5UAW - chains C and D of the 5 polymer chains in the assembly; structure by X-ray diffraction, 1.85 A resolution.

# Chain C (and D)
Molecule: Pyrroline-5-carboxylate reductase 1, mitochondrial
Source organism: Homo sapiens
Notes: EC 1.5.1.2; chain D of this document is another copy of the same molecule, construct and numbering; everything in this record applies to it too
Reference sequence: P32322 (P5CR1_HUMAN); numbering as in UniProt (aligned over 1-300)
Chain sequence (322 residues; numbered -21 to 300; the number before each row is that of its first residue; numbers below 1 keep their minus sign (Met-21 is residue -21)):
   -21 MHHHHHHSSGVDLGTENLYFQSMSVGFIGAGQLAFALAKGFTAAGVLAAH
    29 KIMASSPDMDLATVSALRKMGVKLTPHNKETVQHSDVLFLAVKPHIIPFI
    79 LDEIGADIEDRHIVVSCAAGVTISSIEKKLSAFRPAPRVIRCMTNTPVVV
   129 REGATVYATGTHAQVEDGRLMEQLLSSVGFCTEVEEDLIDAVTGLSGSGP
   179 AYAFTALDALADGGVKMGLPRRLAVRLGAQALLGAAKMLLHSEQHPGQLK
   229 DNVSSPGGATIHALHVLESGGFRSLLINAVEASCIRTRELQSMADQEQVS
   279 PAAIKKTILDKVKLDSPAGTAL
Not modelled in the structure: -21 to 0, 275-300 (chain D: -21 to -3, 276-300)
Differences from the reference sequence: initiating methionine (-21); expression tag (-20 to 0)
Swiss-Prot annotation at these positions:
  - binding site (NADP(+)): Ile6 to Leu11, Ser34, Asn56, Ala69 to Pro72, Cys95 to Ala97
  - binding site (NADPH): Ala8, Gln10, Leu11, Ser34, Asp36, Asn56, Val70, Lys71, Ala97, Asn230
  - binding site (L-proline): Glu164, Ala237, Thr238
  - modified residue: Ser2 (N-acetylserine), Ser278 (Phosphoserine)
Reported in the primary citation:
  - mutagenesis - T238A (10-fold): decreased catalytic activity on l-P5C
  - catalytic residues: Thr238

# Chain C / chain D interface
Residue-residue contacts (189; chain C residue first):
  Gln10(C) - Asn230(D)
  Thr124(C) - Met216(D)  hydrogen bond
  Thr124(C) - Val231(D)
  Pro125(C) - Gly212(D)
  Pro125(C) - Ala213(D)
  Pro125(C) - Met216(D)
  Val127(C) - Met216(D)  hydrophobic
  Val128(C) - Gly212(D)
  Val128(C) - Lys215(D)  hydrogen bond (backbone-side chain)
  Val128(C) - Met216(D)
  Glu130(C) - Gln208(D)  hydrogen bond
  Glu130(C) - Leu211(D)
  Glu130(C) - Gly212(D)
  Glu130(C) - Lys215(D)
  Gly131(C) - Gln208(D)  hydrogen bond (backbone-side chain)
  Ala132(C) - Leu205(D)  hydrophobic
  Ala132(C) - Gln208(D)
  Phe158(C) - Arg204(D)
  Phe158(C) - Leu205(D)  hydrophobic
  Val162(C) - Leu201(D)  hydrophobic
  Leu166(C) - Gly196(D)
  Leu166(C) - Leu197(D)  hydrophobic
  Ala169(C) - Met195(D)
  Ala169(C) - Leu197(D)  hydrophobic
  Val170(C) - Leu197(D)  hydrophobic
  Val170(C) - Leu205(D)  hydrophobic
  Thr171(C) - Ala237(D)
  Leu173(C) - Leu188(D)  hydrophobic
  Leu173(C) - Leu197(D)  hydrophobic
  Leu173(C) - Ala202(D)
  Leu173(C) - Leu205(D)  hydrophobic
  Leu173(C) - Gly206(D)
  Ser174(C) - Leu205(D)
  Ser174(C) - Ala209(D)
  Ser176(C) - Thr238(D)  hydrogen bond
  Pro178(C) - Ala213(D)  hydrophobic
  Ala179(C) - Val231(D)  hydrophobic
  Ala179(C) - Thr238(D)
  Ala179(C) - Leu242(D)
  Tyr180(C) - Leu188(D)  hydrophobic
  Tyr180(C) - Ala241(D)
  Tyr180(C) - Leu245(D)  hydrophobic
  Ala181(C) - Leu210(D)  hydrophobic
  Ala181(C) - Ala213(D)  hydrophobic
  Phe182(C) - Ala213(D)
  Phe182(C) - Met216(D)  hydrophobic
  Phe182(C) - Pro224(D)
  Phe182(C) - Leu227(D)
  Phe182(C) - Lys228(D)
  Thr183(C) - Leu242(D)
  Thr183(C) - Phe250(D)
  Thr183(C) - Arg251(D)
  Ala184(C) - Phe250(D)
  Ala184(C) - Leu254(D)  hydrophobic
  Leu185(C) - Leu217(D)  hydrophobic
  Asp186(C) - His223(D)  salt bridge
  Asp186(C) - Pro224(D)
  Asp186(C) - Arg251(D)  salt bridge
  Ala187(C) - Arg251(D)
  Ala187(C) - Ile255(D)
  Leu188(C) - Leu173(D)
  Leu188(C) - Tyr180(D)  hydrophobic
  Leu188(C) - Leu254(D)  hydrophobic
  Leu188(C) - Val258(D)  hydrophobic
  Asp190(C) - Ile255(D)
  Gly191(C) - Ile255(D)
  Gly191(C) - Val258(D)
  Gly192(C) - Val258(D)
  Lys194(C) - Glu259(D)  salt bridge
  Met195(C) - Ala169(D)
  Met195(C) - Glu259(D)
  Met195(C) - Cys262(D)  hydrophobic
  Met195(C) - Arg266(D)
  Gly196(C) - Leu166(D)
  Leu197(C) - Leu166(D)
  Leu197(C) - Ala169(D)  hydrophobic
  Leu197(C) - Val170(D)  hydrophobic
  Leu197(C) - Leu173(D)  hydrophobic
  Leu201(C) - Val162(D)  hydrophobic
  Ala202(C) - Leu173(D)
  Arg204(C) - Phe158(D)
  Arg204(C) - Leu218(D)
  Leu205(C) - Ala132(D)  hydrophobic
  Leu205(C) - Phe158(D)  hydrophobic
  Leu205(C) - Val170(D)  hydrophobic
  Leu205(C) - Leu173(D)  hydrophobic
  Leu205(C) - Ser174(D)
  Gly206(C) - Leu173(D)
  Ala207(C) - Ala214(D)
  Ala207(C) - Leu218(D)  hydrophobic
  Gln208(C) - Glu130(D)  hydrogen bond
  Gln208(C) - Gly131(D)
  Gln208(C) - Ala132(D)
  Gln208(C) - Phe158(D)
  Gln208(C) - Leu218(D)
  Ala209(C) - Ser174(D)
  Leu210(C) - Ala181(D)  hydrophobic
  Leu210(C) - Leu210(D)  hydrophobic
  Leu211(C) - Glu130(D)
  Leu211(C) - Ala214(D)
  Leu211(C) - Lys215(D)
  Leu211(C) - Leu218(D)  hydrophobic
  Gly212(C) - Pro125(D)
  Gly212(C) - Glu130(D)
  Ala213(C) - Pro125(D)
  Ala213(C) - Pro178(D)  hydrophobic
  Ala213(C) - Ala181(D)  hydrophobic
  Ala213(C) - Phe182(D)
  Ala214(C) - Ala207(D)
  Ala214(C) - Leu211(D)
  Lys215(C) - Val128(D)  hydrogen bond (side chain-backbone)
  Lys215(C) - Glu130(D)
  Lys215(C) - Leu211(D)
  Met216(C) - Thr124(D)  hydrogen bond
  Met216(C) - Pro125(D)
  Met216(C) - Val127(D)  hydrophobic
  Met216(C) - Val128(D)  hydrophobic
  Met216(C) - Phe182(D)  hydrophobic
  Leu217(C) - Leu185(D)  hydrophobic
  Leu217(C) - Ala207(D)  hydrophobic
  Leu218(C) - Arg204(D)
  Leu218(C) - Ala207(D)  hydrophobic
  Leu218(C) - Gln208(D)
  Leu218(C) - Leu211(D)  hydrophobic
  His223(C) - Asp186(D)  salt bridge
  Pro224(C) - Phe182(D)
  Leu227(C) - Phe182(D)  hydrophobic
  Lys228(C) - Phe182(D)
  Asn230(C) - Gln10(D)
  Val231(C) - Thr124(D)
  Val231(C) - Ala179(D)  hydrophobic
  Gly235(C) - Arg264(D)  hydrogen bond (backbone-side chain)
  Gly236(C) - Arg264(D)
  Ala237(C) - Ser261(D)
  Ala237(C) - Arg264(D)
  Ala237(C) - Thr265(D)
  Thr238(C) - Ser176(D)  hydrogen bond
  Thr238(C) - Ala179(D)
  His240(C) - Arg264(D)  hydrogen bond
  Ala241(C) - Tyr180(D)
  Ala241(C) - Ala257(D)
  Ala241(C) - Ser261(D)
  Leu242(C) - Ala179(D)
  Leu242(C) - Thr183(D)
  Val244(C) - Asn256(D)
  Val244(C) - Ala257(D)
  Val244(C) - Ala260(D)  hydrophobic
  Leu245(C) - Tyr180(D)  hydrophobic
  Leu245(C) - Leu253(D)
  Leu245(C) - Ala257(D)  hydrophobic
  Gly248(C) - Leu253(D)
  Phe250(C) - Tyr180(D)
  Phe250(C) - Thr183(D)
  Phe250(C) - Ala184(D)  hydrophobic
  Phe250(C) - Phe250(D)  hydrophobic
  Phe250(C) - Leu253(D)
  Phe250(C) - Leu254(D)  hydrophobic
  Arg251(C) - Thr183(D)
  Arg251(C) - Asp186(D)  salt bridge
  Arg251(C) - Ala187(D)
  Leu253(C) - Leu245(D)
  Leu253(C) - Gly248(D)
  Leu253(C) - Phe250(D)
  Leu253(C) - Leu253(D)  hydrophobic
  Leu254(C) - Ala184(D)  hydrophobic
  Leu254(C) - Leu188(D)  hydrophobic
  Leu254(C) - Phe250(D)  hydrophobic
  Ile255(C) - Ala187(D)
  Ile255(C) - Asp190(D)
  Ile255(C) - Gly191(D)
  Asn256(C) - Val244(D)
  Ala257(C) - Ala241(D)
  Ala257(C) - Val244(D)
  Ala257(C) - Leu245(D)  hydrophobic
  Val258(C) - Leu188(D)  hydrophobic
  Val258(C) - Gly191(D)
  Val258(C) - Gly192(D)
  Glu259(C) - Lys194(D)  salt bridge
  Glu259(C) - Met195(D)
  Ala260(C) - Val244(D)  hydrophobic
  Ser261(C) - Ala237(D)
  Ser261(C) - Ala241(D)
  Cys262(C) - Met195(D)  hydrophobic
  Arg264(C) - Gly235(D)  hydrogen bond (side chain-backbone)
  Arg264(C) - Gly236(D)
  Arg264(C) - Ala237(D)
  Arg264(C) - His240(D)
  Thr265(C) - Ala237(D)
  Arg266(C) - Met195(D)
Other interface residues (no listed pair), chain C (95 interface residues in all): Asn123, Val134, Thr160, Gly175, Gly177, Pro198, Val203, His219, Glu246, Gly249, Ile263, Leu268
Other interface residues (no listed pair), chain D (95 interface residues in all): Asn123, Val134, Thr160, Thr171, Gly175, Gly177, Pro198, Val203, His219, Ser232, Gly249, Ile263, Leu268

# Summary
Chain C and chain D each contribute 95 residues to their interface, with 12 hydrogen bonds and 6 salt bridges.
Polar contacts include Asp186(C)-His223(D), Asp186(C)-Arg251(D) and Lys194(C)-Glu259(D). The paper reports the
catalytic residue Thr238(C); T238A of chain C reduces catalytic activity on l-P5C.
Both chains are Pyrroline-5-carboxylate reductase 1, mitochondrial (Homo sapiens). Entry 5UAW (Structure of
apo human PYCR-1 crystallized in space group P21212) was determined by X-ray diffraction together with 5UAT,
5UAU, 5UAV and 5UAX from the same study.
